PDB entry 2QLB | X-ray diffraction, 2.25 A resolution | chains A and D of the 7 polymer chains in the assembly

[Chain A]
Protein: Caspase-7
From: Homo sapiens
Notes: EC 3.4.22.60; fragment: P20 subunit
Reference sequence: P55210 (CASP7_HUMAN); numbering as in UniProt (aligned over 24-196)
Sequence (173 residues; each row starts with the number of its first residue):
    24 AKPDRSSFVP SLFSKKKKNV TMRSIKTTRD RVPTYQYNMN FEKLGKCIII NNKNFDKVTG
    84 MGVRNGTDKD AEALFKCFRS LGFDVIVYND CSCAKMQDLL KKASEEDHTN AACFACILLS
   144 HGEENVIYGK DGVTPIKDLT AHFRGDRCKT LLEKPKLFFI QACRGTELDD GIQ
Not modelled in the structure: 24-56

[Chain D]
Protein: Caspase-7
From: Homo sapiens
Notes: EC 3.4.22.60; fragment: P10 subunit
Reference sequence: P55210 (CASP7_HUMAN); residues 507-603 here correspond to UniProt positions 207-303 (UniProt number = residue number - 300)
Sequence (97 residues; each row starts with the number of its first residue):
   507 ANPRYKIPVE ADFLFAYSTV PGYYSWRSPG RGSWFVQALC SILEEHGKDL EIMQILTRVN
   567 DRVARHFESQ SDDPHFHEKK QIPCVVSMLT KELYFSQ
Not modelled in the structure: 507-511

[Interface between chain A and chain D]
Contacting residue pairs (13; chain A residue first):
  Tyr58(A) - Arg564(D)
  Glu176(A) - Arg571(D)  salt bridge
  Asp192(A) - Pro514(D)
  Asp192(A) - Val515(D)  hydrogen bond (side chain-backbone)
  Asp192(A) - Glu516(D)  hydrogen bond (side chain-backbone)
  Asp193(A) - Lys512(D)  hydrogen bond (backbone-side chain)
  Gly194(A) - Lys512(D)
  Gly194(A) - Ile513(D)
  Gly194(A) - Val515(D)
  Ile195(A) - Lys512(D)
  Ile195(A) - Ile513(D)  hydrogen bond (backbone-backbone)
  Gln196(A) - Lys512(D)
  Gln196(A) - Ile513(D)
Also at the interface, not in a pair above, chain A (8 interface residues in all): Arg167
Also at the interface, not in a pair above, chain D (8 interface residues in all): Tyr529

[Overview]
The chain A/chain D interface involves 8 residues from each chain, with 4 hydrogen bonds and 1 salt bridge.
Among the polar pairs are Glu176(A)-Arg571(D), Asp192(A)-Val515(D) and Asp192(A)-Glu516(D).
Chain A is Caspase-7 and chain D is Caspase-7, both from Homo sapiens; the structure, Crystal Structure of
caspase-7 with inhibitor AC-ESMD-CHO, was determined by X-ray diffraction, deposited together with 2QL5, 2QL7,
2QL9, 2QLF and 2QLJ.
